6KR1 - chains A and F of the 3 polymer chains in the assembly; structure by X-ray diffraction, 2.00 A resolution.

== Chain A (and F) ==
Protein: ATP-dependent protease subunit HslV
From: Staphylococcus aureus (strain Mu50 / ATCC 700699)
Notes: EC 3.4.25.2; chain F of this document is another copy of the same molecule, construct and numbering; everything in this record applies to it too
UniProt: P65796 (HSLV_STAAM); residue numbers follow UniProt; this construct covers 1-181
Amino-acid sequence (191 residues; each row starts with the number of its first residue; numbers below 1 keep their minus sign (Met-9 is residue -9)):
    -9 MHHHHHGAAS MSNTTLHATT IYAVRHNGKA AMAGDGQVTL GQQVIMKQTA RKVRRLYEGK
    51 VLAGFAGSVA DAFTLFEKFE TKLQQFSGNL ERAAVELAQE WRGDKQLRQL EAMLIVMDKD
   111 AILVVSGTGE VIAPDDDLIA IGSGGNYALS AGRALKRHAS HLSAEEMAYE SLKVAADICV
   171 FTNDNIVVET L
Unresolved in the structure: -9 to 5 (chain F: -9 to 8, 170-173)
Differences from the reference sequence: expression tag (-9 to 0)
Swiss-Prot annotation at these positions:
  - active site: Thr9
  - binding site (Na(+)): Ala166, Cys169, Thr172
Reported in the primary citation:
  - self-association interface (contacts with another copy of this molecule); pairs are residue here / residue on that copy: Leu6-Thr118
  - conformationally variable residues (loop rearrangement, order/disorder transition): Leu6 to Ala8, Gln27 to Thr39
  - mutagenesis - S2A, H7A: decreased catalytic activity
  - mutagenesis - T4A/T5A: unchanged catalytic activity
  - catalytic residues: Thr9
  - mutagenesis - T9A: abolished catalytic activity
  - catalytic residues: Asp25, Lys42, Ser133 (by similarity / conservation)

== Chain A / chain F interface ==
Contacting residue pairs (28; chain A residue first):
  Leu6(A) - Thr118(F)
  Val28(A) - Ile122(F)  hydrophobic
  Leu30(A) - Met103(F)  hydrophobic
  Val34(A) - Asn136(F)
  Met36(A) - Met103(F)  hydrophobic
  Met36(A) - Ile122(F)  hydrophobic
  Lys37(A) - Ala123(F)  hydrogen bond (side chain-backbone)
  Lys37(A) - Asp125(F)  salt bridge
  Gln38(A) - Asp125(F)  hydrogen bond (backbone-side chain)
  Thr39(A) - Asp125(F)  hydrogen bond
  Lys42(A) - Glu120(F)  salt bridge
  Gly57(A) - Glu120(F)
  Ser58(A) - Thr118(F)
  Ser58(A) - Gly119(F)
  Ser58(A) - Glu120(F)
  Val59(A) - Gly119(F)  hydrogen bond (backbone-backbone)
  Val59(A) - Glu120(F)  hydrogen bond (backbone-side chain)
  Val59(A) - Val121(F)
  Ala60(A) - Gln89(F)  hydrogen bond (backbone-side chain)
  Ala60(A) - Arg92(F)
  Ala60(A) - Gly119(F)  hydrogen bond (backbone-backbone)
  Asp61(A) - Arg92(F)  salt bridge
  Phe63(A) - Arg82(F)
  Phe63(A) - Val85(F)  hydrophobic
  Phe63(A) - Gln89(F)
  Thr64(A) - Gln89(F)  hydrogen bond
  Gln96(A) - Arg92(F)
  Gln96(A) - Gly93(F)
Other interface residues (no listed pair), chain A (18 interface residues in all): Ala8
Other interface residues (no listed pair), chain F (19 interface residues in all): Glu86, Ala88, Pro124, Ile129, Arg143

== Summary ==
Chain A and chain F form an interface of 18 and 19 residues respectively; the contacts include 8 hydrogen
bonds and 3 salt bridges. Polar contacts include Lys37(A)-Asp125(F), Lys42(A)-Glu120(F) and Asp61(A)-Arg92(F).
The paper reports catalytic residues Thr9(A), Asp25(A) and Lys42(A) among others; S2A and H7A of chain A
reduce catalytic activity; 4 substitutions were tested in all.
Chain A and chain F are both ATP-dependent protease subunit HslV (Staphylococcus aureus (strain Mu50 / ATCC
700699)); the structure, ATP dependent protease HslV from Staphylococcus aureus, was determined by X-ray
diffraction together with 6KUI and 6KWW from the same study.
